8H8C - chains B and C of the 4 polymer chains in the assembly; structure by electron microscopy, 3.36 A resolution.

[Chain B]
Name: Putative Rhs-family protein
Organism: Vibrio parahaemolyticus serotype O3:K6 (strain RIMD 2210633)
UniProt: Q87PI5 (Q87PI5_VIBPA); residue numbers follow UniProt; this construct covers 1-1131
Chain sequence (1152 residues; each row starts with the number of its first residue; numbers below 1 keep their minus sign (Met-20 is residue -20)):
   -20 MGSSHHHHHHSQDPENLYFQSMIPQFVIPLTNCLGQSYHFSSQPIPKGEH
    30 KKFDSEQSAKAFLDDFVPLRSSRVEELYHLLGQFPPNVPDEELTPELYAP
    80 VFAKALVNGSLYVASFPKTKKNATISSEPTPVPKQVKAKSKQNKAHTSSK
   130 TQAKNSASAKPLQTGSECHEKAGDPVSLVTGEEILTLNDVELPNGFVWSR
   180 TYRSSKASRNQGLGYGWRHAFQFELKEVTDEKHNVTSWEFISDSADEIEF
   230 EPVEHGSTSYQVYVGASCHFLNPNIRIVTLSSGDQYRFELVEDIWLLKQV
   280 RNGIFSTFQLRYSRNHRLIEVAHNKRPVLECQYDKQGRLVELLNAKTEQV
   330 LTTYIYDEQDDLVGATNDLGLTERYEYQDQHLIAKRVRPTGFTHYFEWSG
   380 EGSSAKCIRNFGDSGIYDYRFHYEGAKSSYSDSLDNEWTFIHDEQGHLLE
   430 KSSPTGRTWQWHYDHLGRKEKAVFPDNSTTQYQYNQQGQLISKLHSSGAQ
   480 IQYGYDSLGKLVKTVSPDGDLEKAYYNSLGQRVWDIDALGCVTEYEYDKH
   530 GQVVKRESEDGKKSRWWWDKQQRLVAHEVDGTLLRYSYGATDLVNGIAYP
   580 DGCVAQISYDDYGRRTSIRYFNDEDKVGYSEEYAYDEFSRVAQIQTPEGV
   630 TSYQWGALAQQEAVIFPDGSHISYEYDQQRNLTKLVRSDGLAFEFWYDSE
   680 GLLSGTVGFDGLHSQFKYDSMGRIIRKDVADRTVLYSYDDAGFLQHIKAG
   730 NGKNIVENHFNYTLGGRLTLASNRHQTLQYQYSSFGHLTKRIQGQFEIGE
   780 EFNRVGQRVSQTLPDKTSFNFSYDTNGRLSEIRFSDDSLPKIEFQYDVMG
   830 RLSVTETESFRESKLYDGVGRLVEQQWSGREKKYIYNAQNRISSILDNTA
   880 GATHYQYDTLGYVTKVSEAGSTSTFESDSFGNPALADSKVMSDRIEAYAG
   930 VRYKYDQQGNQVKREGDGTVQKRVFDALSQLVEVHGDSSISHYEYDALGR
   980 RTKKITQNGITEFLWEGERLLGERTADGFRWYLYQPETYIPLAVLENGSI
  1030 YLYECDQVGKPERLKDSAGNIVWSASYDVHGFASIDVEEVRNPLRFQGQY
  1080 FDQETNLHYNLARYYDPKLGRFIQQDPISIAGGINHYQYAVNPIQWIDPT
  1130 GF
Disordered / not traced: -20 to 148, 218-236
Construct notes: initiating methionine (-20); expression tag (-19 to 0)

[Chain C]
Name: C-terminal peptide from Putative Rhs-family protein
Organism: Vibrio parahaemolyticus serotype O3:K6 (strain RIMD 2210633)
UniProt: Q87PI5 (Q87PI5_VIBPA); numbering as in UniProt (aligned over 1132-1381)
Chain sequence (250 residues; numbered 1132 to 1381; the number before each row is that of its first residue):
  1132 LCEEGLKRLQQMLAEYQAQSDVPQEVCDQILEAAKESSVGEDGVRSQVKI
  1182 RKPNGKNNIRYEYDLDHIDCKKNEITFYRHINYSDGSKRKIQYTVGIEGF
  1232 VDIYDFVNVQKCDAQVYDTKTSKTVGGRKIINSEFAGKTVTTKGGDVRFD
  1282 SDGFPDFTPYSKKTVRVIGLTGDMANDVPLAMARAKITKYDKSKYVWHHH
  1332 QDGKTMMLIPKSVHSVRNGGVAATGGRSVIQHNLLNPNNKLNYSSPEELV
Disordered / not traced: 1132, 1197-1205, 1217-1381
Construct notes: engineered mutation Ala1354 (His in Q87PI5)

[Interface between chain B and chain C]
Pairs across the interface (104):
  Ala151(B) - Cys1133(C)  hydrogen bond (backbone-side chain)
  Gly152(B) - Cys1133(C)
  Leu348(B) - Leu1137(C)  hydrophobic
  Tyr396(B) - Glu1135(C)  hydrogen bond
  Leu469(B) - Asp1216(C)
  Lys472(B) - Asp1216(C)  salt bridge
  Ile480(B) - Tyr1214(C)  hydrophobic
  Tyr482(B) - Asp1216(C)  hydrogen bond
  Thr493(B) - Ile1212(C)
  Thr493(B) - Tyr1214(C)
  Ser495(B) - Tyr1214(C)
  Pro496(B) - Tyr1214(C)
  Glu501(B) - Ile1212(C)
  Glu501(B) - Asn1213(C)
  Gln510(B) - Tyr1209(C)
  Arg511(B) - Tyr1209(C)  hydrogen bond (backbone-side chain)
  Arg511(B) - Arg1210(C)  hydrogen bond (side chain-backbone)
  Asp514(B) - Arg1210(C)  salt bridge
  Ile515(B) - Arg1210(C)
  Asp516(B) - Arg1210(C)  salt bridge
  Tyr524(B) - Phe1208(C)
  Tyr524(B) - Tyr1209(C)
  Tyr524(B) - Arg1210(C)
  Tyr526(B) - Tyr1209(C)  hydrogen bond
  Val532(B) - Phe1208(C)  hydrophobic
  Arg535(B) - Phe1208(C)  hydrogen bond (side chain-backbone)
  Tyr578(B) - Tyr1194(C)
  Arg594(B) - Leu1140(C)
  Tyr599(B) - Asp1195(C)
  Tyr608(B) - Arg1191(C)
  Tyr612(B) - Leu1140(C)  hydrophobic
  Tyr612(B) - Leu1144(C)
  Ser618(B) - Leu1137(C)
  Thr625(B) - Tyr1147(C)  hydrogen bond
  Thr630(B) - Tyr1147(C)  hydrogen bond
  Tyr632(B) - Tyr1147(C)
  Gln639(B) - Glu1134(C)  hydrogen bond
  Phe645(B) - Asp1152(C)
  Tyr653(B) - Asp1152(C)  hydrogen bond
  Arg659(B) - Glu1134(C)
  Arg659(B) - Glu1135(C)
  Tyr676(B) - Val1157(C)
  Gly680(B) - Gln1160(C)
  Leu681(B) - Gln1160(C)
  Leu682(B) - Gln1160(C)  hydrogen bond (backbone-side chain)
  Leu682(B) - Ile1161(C)  hydrophobic
  Tyr697(B) - Glu1163(C)
  Gly701(B) - Glu1163(C)
  Ile703(B) - Ala1164(C)  hydrophobic
  Lys706(B) - Glu1167(C)  salt bridge
  Arg711(B) - Glu1167(C)  salt bridge
  Val713(B) - Glu1167(C)
  Tyr715(B) - Lys1166(C)
  Tyr715(B) - Glu1167(C)  hydrogen bond
  Tyr717(B) - Lys1166(C)  hydrogen bond
  Tyr741(B) - Val1170(C)
  Tyr741(B) - Gly1171(C)
  Tyr741(B) - Asp1173(C)  hydrogen bond
  Arg746(B) - Gly1174(C)
  Leu747(B) - Asp1173(C)
  Tyr759(B) - Glu1172(C)  hydrogen bond
  Tyr761(B) - Asp1173(C)  hydrogen bond (side chain-backbone)
  Tyr761(B) - Gly1174(C)
  Tyr761(B) - Val1175(C)
  Leu767(B) - Val1175(C)  hydrophobic
  Arg830(B) - Tyr1194(C)
  Val848(B) - Arg1191(C)
  Val848(B) - Tyr1192(C)
  Gly849(B) - Arg1191(C)
  Gly849(B) - Tyr1192(C)  hydrogen bond (backbone-backbone)
  Arg979(B) - Glu1172(C)  salt bridge
  Glu995(B) - Gln1178(C)
  Gly996(B) - Glu1172(C)
  Glu997(B) - Lys1183(C)
  Arg998(B) - Gln1178(C)
  Arg998(B) - Val1179(C)
  Pro1015(B) - Gln1178(C)
  Glu1016(B) - Gln1178(C)
  Glu1016(B) - Val1179(C)
  Tyr1018(B) - Val1179(C)
  Leu1090(B) - Lys1183(C)
  Pro1106(B) - Ser1168(C)
  Ile1107(B) - Leu1162(C)  hydrophobic
  Ser1108(B) - Ile1161(C)
  Ile1109(B) - Ser1151(C)
  Ile1109(B) - Val1153(C)  hydrophobic
  Ile1109(B) - Ile1161(C)  hydrophobic
  Ala1110(B) - Ser1151(C)
  Ala1110(B) - Cys1158(C)  hydrophobic
  Gly1111(B) - Gln1150(C)
  Gly1112(B) - Gln1150(C)
  Gln1117(B) - Lys1187(C)  hydrogen bond (backbone-side chain)
  Tyr1118(B) - Lys1187(C)  hydrogen bond (backbone-side chain)
  Gln1124(B) - Asn1189(C)
  Gln1124(B) - Ile1190(C)
  Ile1126(B) - Lys1187(C)
  Ile1126(B) - Asn1188(C)
  Asp1127(B) - Lys1187(C)  salt bridge
  Pro1128(B) - Ile1181(C)  hydrophobic
  Pro1128(B) - Gly1186(C)
  Thr1129(B) - Ile1181(C)
  Phe1131(B) - Lys1183(C)
  Phe1131(B) - Asn1185(C)
  Phe1131(B) - Gly1186(C)
Other interface residues (no listed pair), chain B (106 interface residues in all): Phe284, Arg367, Thr522, Trp545, Trp547, Tyr565, Arg593, Tyr614, Arg619, Val620, Ile623, Trp634, Ala638, Gln640, Ile651, Leu661, Phe674, Arg702, Leu723, Ile726, Phe739, Gly765, Arg787, Leu977, Gln1036, Ile1113, Trp1125
Other interface residues (no listed pair), chain C (57 interface residues in all): Lys1138, Arg1139, Met1143, Pro1154, Lys1180, Arg1182, Pro1184, Glu1193, Leu1196

[In short]
Chain B and chain C form an interface of 106 and 57 residues respectively; the contacts include 20 hydrogen
bonds and 7 salt bridges. Polar contacts include Lys472(B)-Asp1216(C), Asp514(B)-Arg1210(C) and
Asp516(B)-Arg1210(C).
Chain B is Putative Rhs-family protein and chain C is C-terminal peptide from Putative Rhs-family protein,
both from Vibrio parahaemolyticus serotype O3:K6 (strain RIMD 2210633); the structure, Type VI secretion
system effector RhsP in its post-autoproteolysis and dimeric form, was determined by electron microscopy,
deposited together with 8H8A and 8H8B.
